PDB entry 8HF0 | electron microscopy, 3.72 A resolution | chains D and N of the 7 polymer chains in the assembly

[Chain D]
Name: Dicer-2, isoform A
From: Drosophila melanogaster
Notes: EC 3.1.21.1, 3.1.26.-, 3.1.26.3, 3.6.1.3
UniProtKB: A1ZAW0 (A1ZAW0_DROME); residues 1-1722 here = UniProt positions 1-1722
Amino-acid sequence (1722 residues; each row starts with the number of its first residue):
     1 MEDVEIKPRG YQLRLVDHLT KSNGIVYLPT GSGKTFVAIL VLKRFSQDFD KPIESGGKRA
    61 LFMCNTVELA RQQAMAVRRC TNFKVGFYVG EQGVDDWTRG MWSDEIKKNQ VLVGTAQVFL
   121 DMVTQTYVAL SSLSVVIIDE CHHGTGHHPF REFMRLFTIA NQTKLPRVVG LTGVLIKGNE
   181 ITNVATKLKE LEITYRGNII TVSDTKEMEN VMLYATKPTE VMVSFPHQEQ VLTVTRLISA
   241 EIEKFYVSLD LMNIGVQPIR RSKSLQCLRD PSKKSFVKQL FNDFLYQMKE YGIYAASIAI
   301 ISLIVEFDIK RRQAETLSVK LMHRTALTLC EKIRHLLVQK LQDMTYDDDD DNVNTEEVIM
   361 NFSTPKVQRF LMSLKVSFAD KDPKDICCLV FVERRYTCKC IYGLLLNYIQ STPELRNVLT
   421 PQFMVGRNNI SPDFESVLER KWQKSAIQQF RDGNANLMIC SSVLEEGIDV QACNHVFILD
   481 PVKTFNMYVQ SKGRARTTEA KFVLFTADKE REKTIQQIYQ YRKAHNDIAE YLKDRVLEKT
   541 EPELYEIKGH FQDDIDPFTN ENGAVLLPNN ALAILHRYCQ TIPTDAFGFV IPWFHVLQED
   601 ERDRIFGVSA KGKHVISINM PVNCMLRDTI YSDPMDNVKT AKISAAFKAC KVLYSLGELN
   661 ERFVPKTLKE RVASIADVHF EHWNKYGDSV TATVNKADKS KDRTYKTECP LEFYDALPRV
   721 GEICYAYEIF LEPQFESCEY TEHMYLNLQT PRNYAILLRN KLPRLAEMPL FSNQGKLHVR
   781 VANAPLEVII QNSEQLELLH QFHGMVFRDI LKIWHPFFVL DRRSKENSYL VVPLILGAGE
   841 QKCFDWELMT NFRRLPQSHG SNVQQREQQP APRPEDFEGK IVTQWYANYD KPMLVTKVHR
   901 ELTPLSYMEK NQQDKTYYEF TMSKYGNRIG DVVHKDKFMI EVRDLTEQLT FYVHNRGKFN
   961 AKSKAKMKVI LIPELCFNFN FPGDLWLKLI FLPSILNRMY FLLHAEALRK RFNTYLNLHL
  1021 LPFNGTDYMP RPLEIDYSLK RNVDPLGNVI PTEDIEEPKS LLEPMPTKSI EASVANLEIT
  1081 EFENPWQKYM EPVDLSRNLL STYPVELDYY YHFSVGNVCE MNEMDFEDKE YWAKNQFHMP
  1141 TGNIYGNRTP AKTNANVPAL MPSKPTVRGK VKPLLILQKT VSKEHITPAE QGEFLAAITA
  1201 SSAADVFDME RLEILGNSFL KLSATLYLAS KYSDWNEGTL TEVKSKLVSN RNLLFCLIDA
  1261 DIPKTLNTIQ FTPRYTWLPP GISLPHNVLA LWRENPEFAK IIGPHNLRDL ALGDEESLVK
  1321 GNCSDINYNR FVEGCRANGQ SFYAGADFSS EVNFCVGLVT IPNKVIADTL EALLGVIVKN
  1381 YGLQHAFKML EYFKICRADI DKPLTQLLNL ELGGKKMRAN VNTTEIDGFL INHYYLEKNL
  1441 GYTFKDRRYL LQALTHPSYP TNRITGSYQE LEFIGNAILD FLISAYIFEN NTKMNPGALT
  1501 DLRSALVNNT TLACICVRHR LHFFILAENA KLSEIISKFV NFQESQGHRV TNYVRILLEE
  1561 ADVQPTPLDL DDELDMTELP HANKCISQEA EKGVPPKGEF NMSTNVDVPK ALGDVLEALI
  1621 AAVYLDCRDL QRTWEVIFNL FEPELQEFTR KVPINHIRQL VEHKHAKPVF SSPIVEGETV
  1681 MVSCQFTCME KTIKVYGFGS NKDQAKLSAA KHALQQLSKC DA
Unresolved in the structure: 1, 1043-1168, 1560-1593
Sequence notes: conflict Asn1217 (Asp in A1ZAW0), Asn1476 (Asp in A1ZAW0)

[Chain N]
Molecule: 52-nt RNA strand
From: Drosophila melanogaster
Sequence (52 nucleotides; row label = number of the first residue in the row):
     1 GAGACUUGGG CAAUGUGACU GCUGAUCAGC AGUCACAUUG CCCAAGUCUC UU
Unresolved in the structure: 1-2

[Chain D / chain N interface]
Residue-residue contacts (61):
  Asn65(D) - G29(N)  sugar contact
  Thr66(D) - G29(N)  phosphate contact
  Val67(D) - G29(N)  hydrogen bond to the phosphate
  Gly90(D) - C30(N)  hydrogen bond to the phosphate
  Gly90(D) - A31(N)  phosphate contact
  Asp95(D) - A31(N)  phosphate contact
  Asp95(D) - G32(N)  phosphate contact
  Thr115(D) - G29(N)  phosphate contact
  Thr115(D) - C30(N)  phosphate contact
  Gln117(D) - G29(N)  sugar contact
  Gln117(D) - C30(N)  phosphate contact
  Val118(D) - C30(N)  sugar contact
  Asp121(D) - C30(N)  sugar contact
  Glu180(D) - A18(N)  sugar contact
  Glu180(D) - C19(N)  phosphate contact
  Thr182(D) - G17(N)  phosphate contact
  Thr182(D) - A18(N)  hydrogen bond to the phosphate
  Ser262(D) - U23(N)  hydrogen bond to the phosphate
  Ser262(D) - G24(N)  phosphate contact
  Lys263(D) - U23(N)  hydrogen bond to the phosphate
  Ser264(D) - C22(N)  hydrogen bond to the phosphate
  Ser264(D) - U23(N)  hydrogen bond to the phosphate
  Leu265(D) - U23(N)  phosphate contact
  Gln266(D) - C22(N)  hydrogen bond to the phosphate
  Gln266(D) - U23(N)  hydrogen bond to the phosphate
  Cys267(D) - U23(N)  sugar contact
  Arg269(D) - G24(N)  salt bridge to the phosphate
  Arg269(D) - A25(N)  salt bridge to the phosphate
  Glu393(D) - U26(N)  hydrogen bond to the sugar
  Glu393(D) - C27(N)  sugar contact
  Arg394(D) - U26(N)  salt bridge to the phosphate
  Arg394(D) - C27(N)  phosphate contact
  Arg395(D) - C27(N)  hydrogen bond to the phosphate
  Val425(D) - A28(N)  phosphate contact
  Gly426(D) - A28(N)  hydrogen bond to the phosphate
  Arg427(D) - G29(N)  salt bridge to the phosphate
  Arg427(D) - C30(N)  salt bridge to the phosphate
  Ser461(D) - A28(N)  hydrogen bond to the phosphate
  Ser462(D) - A28(N)  phosphate contact
  Val463(D) - A28(N)  phosphate contact
  Arg577(D) - A31(N)  sugar contact
  Gln580(D) - A31(N)  sugar contact
  Gln580(D) - G32(N)  hydrogen bond to the sugar
  Thr581(D) - G32(N)  phosphate contact
  Asn637(D) - G21(N)  phosphate contact
  Val638(D) - C22(N)  phosphate contact
  Lys639(D) - C22(N)  phosphate contact
  Ala697(D) - C42(N)  sugar contact
  Lys699(D) - C42(N)  hydrogen bond to the base
  Lys699(D) - C43(N)  sugar contact
  Ser700(D) - C43(N)  phosphate contact
  Lys1364(D) - A44(N)  phosphate contact
  Lys1364(D) - A45(N)  salt bridge to the phosphate
  Glu1662(D) - G46(N)  hydrogen bond to the sugar
  Glu1678(D) - A35(N)  hydrogen bond to the sugar
  Glu1678(D) - C36(N)  sugar contact
  Ser1700(D) - C36(N)  phosphate contact
  Asn1701(D) - C36(N)  phosphate contact
  Asn1701(D) - A37(N)  hydrogen bond to the phosphate
  Lys1702(D) - A37(N)  hydrogen bond to the phosphate
  Lys1702(D) - U38(N)  salt bridge to the phosphate
Also at the interface, not in a pair above, chain D (48 interface residues in all): Val89, Val94, Gln279, Asp283, Lys696, Arg1658

[Summary]
48 residues of chain D face 24 of chain N across their interface; the contacts include 19 hydrogen bonds and 7
salt bridges. Polar contacts include Lys699(D)-C42(N), Glu393(D)-U26(N) and Gln580(D)-G32(N).
Chain D is Dicer-2, isoform A and chain N is a 52-nt RNA strand, both from Drosophila melanogaster; the
structure, DmDcr-2/R2D2/LoqsPD with 50bp-dsRNA in Dimer state, was determined by electron microscopy,
deposited together with 8HF1.
